8RVQ - chains 2 and H of the 28 polymer chains in the assembly; structure by electron microscopy, 2.02 A resolution.

Chain 2:
Molecule: Proteasome subunit beta type-7
Source organism: Saccharomyces cerevisiae
Reference sequence: P30657 (PSB7_YEAST); residues 1-233 here correspond to UniProt positions 34-266 (UniProt number = residue number + 33)
Chain sequence (233 residues; each row starts with the number of its first residue):
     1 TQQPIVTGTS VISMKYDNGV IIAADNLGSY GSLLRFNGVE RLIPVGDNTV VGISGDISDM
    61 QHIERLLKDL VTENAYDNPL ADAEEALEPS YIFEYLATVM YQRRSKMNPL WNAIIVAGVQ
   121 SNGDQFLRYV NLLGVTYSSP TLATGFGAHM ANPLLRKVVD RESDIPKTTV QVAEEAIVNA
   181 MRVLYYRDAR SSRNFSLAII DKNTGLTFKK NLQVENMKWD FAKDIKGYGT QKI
Not modelled in the structure: 233

Chain H:
Molecule: Proteasome subunit beta type-1
Source organism: Saccharomyces cerevisiae
Notes: EC 3.4.25.1
Reference sequence: P38624 (PSB1_YEAST); residues 1-196 here correspond to UniProt positions 20-215 (UniProt number = residue number + 19)
Chain sequence (196 residues; each row starts with the number of its first residue):
     1 TSIMAVTFKD GVILGADSRT TTGAYIANRV TDKLTRVHDK IWCCRSGSAA DTQAIADIVQ
    61 YHLELYTSQY GTPSTETAAS VFKELCYENK DNLTAGIIVA GYDDKNKGEV YTIPLGGSVH
   121 KLPYAIAGSG STFIYGYCDK NFRENMSKEE TVDFIKHSLS QAIKWDGSSG GVIRMVVLTA
   181 AGVERLIFYP DEYEQL
Swiss-Prot annotation at these positions:
  - active site: Thr1 (Nucleophile)
From the paper describing this entry:
  - catalytic residues: Thr1 (citing earlier work)

How chain 2 and chain H interact:
Contacting residue pairs (54; chain 2 residue first):
  Ser32(2) - Asp166(H)
  Ser32(2) - Gly167(H)  hydrogen bond (backbone-backbone)
  Leu33(2) - Phe133(H)  hydrophobic
  Leu33(2) - Trp165(H)
  Leu34(2) - Lys164(H)
  Leu34(2) - Trp165(H)  hydrogen bond (backbone-backbone)
  Leu34(2) - Gly167(H)
  Arg35(2) - Trp165(H)
  Phe146(2) - Tyr25(H)  hydrophobic
  Tyr185(2) - Glu194(H)
  Tyr186(2) - Ile26(H)
  Tyr186(2) - Arg29(H)
  Arg187(2) - Ala24(H)
  Arg187(2) - Tyr25(H)
  Arg187(2) - Ile26(H)  hydrogen bond (side chain-backbone)
  Arg187(2) - Ala27(H)
  Arg187(2) - Asn28(H)
  Arg187(2) - Arg29(H)
  Asp188(2) - Ala24(H)
  Asp188(2) - Ile26(H)
  Ala189(2) - Ala24(H)  hydrogen bond (backbone-backbone)
  Ala189(2) - Ile26(H)
  Ala189(2) - Gly167(H)
  Arg190(2) - Gly167(H)
  Arg193(2) - Glu194(H)  salt bridge
  Lys218(2) - Arg29(H)  hydrogen bond (backbone-side chain)
  Trp219(2) - Arg29(H)
  Trp219(2) - Gly171(H)
  Trp219(2) - Val172(H)  hydrophobic
  Trp219(2) - Tyr189(H)
  Trp219(2) - Pro190(H)
  Asp220(2) - Tyr189(H)
  Phe221(2) - Arg29(H)
  Ala222(2) - Val30(H)  hydrophobic
  Ala222(2) - Arg174(H)  hydrogen bond (backbone-side chain)
  Ala222(2) - Ile187(H)
  Lys223(2) - Ile187(H)
  Lys223(2) - Tyr189(H)
  Ile225(2) - Val30(H)  hydrophobic
  Ile225(2) - Arg174(H)  hydrogen bond (backbone-side chain)
  Lys226(2) - Asp32(H)
  Lys226(2) - Arg185(H)
  Gly227(2) - Asp32(H)  hydrogen bond (backbone-side chain)
  Tyr228(2) - Thr35(H)
  Tyr228(2) - Arg45(H)
  Tyr228(2) - Gln53(H)  hydrogen bond (side chain-backbone)
  Tyr228(2) - Ala56(H)
  Tyr228(2) - Asp57(H)  hydrogen bond
  Gln231(2) - Leu34(H)
  Gln231(2) - Thr35(H)
  Gln231(2) - Arg36(H)
  Gln231(2) - Trp42(H)
  Gln231(2) - Arg185(H)
  Lys232(2) - Trp42(H)
Interface residues without a listed pair, chain 2 (25 interface residues in all): Met150
Interface residues without a listed pair, chain H (34 interface residues in all): Arg19, Thr21, Gly23, Ile163, Asp191
The authors on this interface:
  - specific contacts: Phe146(2)-Tyr25(H) (hydrophobic contact)
  - interface residues, chain 2: Arg187(2)

In short:
25 residues of chain 2 face 34 of chain H across their interface, with 10 hydrogen bonds and 1 salt bridge.
Polar pairs include Arg193(2)-Glu194(H), Arg187(2)-Ile26(H) and Lys218(2)-Arg29(H). The authors report a
hydrophobic contact between Phe146(2) and Tyr25(H). UniProt lists active-site residue Thr1(H) on chain H. From
the paper: the catalytic residue Thr1(H); the interface residue Arg187(2).
Here chain 2 is Proteasome subunit beta type-7 and chain H is Proteasome subunit beta type-1, both from
Saccharomyces cerevisiae. Entry 8RVQ (20S proteasome from pre1-1) was determined by electron microscopy (same
publication as 8RVL, 8RVO, 8RVP and 9GBK).
